PDB entry 8REB | electron microscopy, 3.40 A resolution | chains A and B of the 9 polymer chains in the assembly

== Chain A (and B) ==
Name: DNA-directed RNA polymerase subunit alpha
From: Escherichia coli K-12
Notes: EC 2.7.7.6; chain B of this document is another copy of the same molecule, construct and numbering; everything in this record applies to it too
UniProtKB: P0A7Z4 (RPOA_ECOLI); residue numbers follow UniProt; this construct covers 4-324
Amino-acid sequence (321 residues; numbered 4 to 324; the number before each row is that of its first residue):
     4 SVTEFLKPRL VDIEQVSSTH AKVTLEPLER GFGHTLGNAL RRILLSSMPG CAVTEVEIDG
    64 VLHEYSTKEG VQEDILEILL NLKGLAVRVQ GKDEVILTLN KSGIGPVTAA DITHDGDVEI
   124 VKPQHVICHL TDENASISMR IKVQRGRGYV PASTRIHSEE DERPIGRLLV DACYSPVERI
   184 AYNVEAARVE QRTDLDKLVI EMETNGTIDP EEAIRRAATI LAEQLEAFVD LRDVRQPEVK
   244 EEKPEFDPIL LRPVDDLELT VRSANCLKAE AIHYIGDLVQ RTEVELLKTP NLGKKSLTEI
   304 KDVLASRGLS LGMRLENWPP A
Not modelled in the structure: 4-6, 238-247 (chain B: 239-324)
Curated features (UniProtKB/Swiss-Prot):
  - region: E162 to E165 (Required for interaction with Crp at class II promoters)
  - modified residue: R265 (ADP-ribosylarginine), K297 (N6-acetyllysine), K298 (N6-acetyllysine)
  - mutagenesis: R45 (R45C: In rpoA112; temperature-sensitive, blocks RNA polymerase assembly), E162 to E165 (5-fold decrease in CRP-class II promoter-dependent transcription), E165 (E165K: 5-fold decrease in CRP-class II promoter-dependent transcription), R191 (R191C: In rpoA101; temperature-sensitive)

== Interface between chain A and chain B ==
Contacting residue pairs (64):
  E7(A) with R150(B), salt bridge
  F8(A) with R150(B)
  L9(A) with Q227(B), hydrogen bond (backbone-side chain)
  K10(A) with E226(B), salt bridge; Q227(B), hydrogen bond
  P11(A) with Q227(B); A230(B)
  R12(A) with A230(B)
  L13(A) with F231(B), hydrophobic
  L28(A) with F231(B), hydrophobic
  G34(A) with R45(B)
  F35(A) with S50(B); Q227(B)
  H37(A) with R45(B)
  T38(A) with A42(B); R45(B), hydrogen bond; I46(B)
  L39(A) with L224(B), hydrophobic
  N41(A) with N41(B)
  A42(A) with T38(B)
  R45(A) with G34(B), hydrogen bond (side chain-backbone); H37(B); T38(B), hydrogen bond
  I46(A) with F35(B), hydrophobic
  S50(A) with F8(B)
  P52(A) with V5(B), hydrophobic
  R150(A) with S4(B); E7(B), hydrogen bond (side chain-backbone); F8(B)
  R218(A) with A230(B); F231(B), hydrogen bond (side chain-backbone); R235(B)
  A221(A) with F231(B), hydrophobic; V232(B)
  T222(A) with R235(B)
  I223(A) with F8(B), hydrophobic; F35(B), hydrophobic
  L224(A) with L39(B), hydrophobic
  A225(A) with V232(B), hydrophobic
  E226(A) with K10(B), hydrogen bond (backbone-side chain)
  Q227(A) with L9(B), hydrogen bond (side chain-backbone); F35(B); L39(B)
  L228(A) with L39(B), hydrophobic; L43(B), hydrophobic; L224(B), hydrophobic; A225(B)
  A230(A) with P11(B), hydrophobic
  F231(A) with L28(B), hydrophobic; L39(B), hydrophobic; L201(B), hydrophobic; I217(B), hydrophobic; A221(B), hydrophobic
  V232(A) with R218(B); A221(B); T222(B)
  D233(A) with R218(B)
  L234(A) with V14(B), hydrophobic; E214(B); R218(B)
  R235(A) with I16(B)
  D236(A) with L13(B); V14(B); I16(B)
Other interface residues (no listed pair), chain A (41 interface residues in all): L31, R148, G149, R219, V237
Other interface residues (no listed pair), chain B (44 interface residues in all): T6, V26, E32, P52, I203, I223, L228

== In short ==
41 residues of chain A and 44 residues of chain B are in contact; the contacts include 9 hydrogen bonds and 2
salt bridges. Polar pairs include E7(A)-R150(B), K10(A)-E226(B) and L9(A)-Q227(B). Curated annotation
(UniProt) lists 6 mutagenesis sites on chain A.
Both chains are DNA-directed RNA polymerase subunit alpha (Escherichia coli K-12). Entry 8REB (Cryo-EM
structure of bacterial RNA polymerase-sigma54 initial transcribing complex - 6nt complex) was determined by
electron microscopy, deposited together with 8RE4, 8REA, 8REC, 8RED and 8REE.
